Entry 1DLU (X-ray diffraction, 2.25 A resolution); this record covers chains A and B of the 4 polymer chains in the assembly.

# Chain A (and B)
Protein: Biosynthetic thiolase
From: Zoogloea ramigera
Notes: EC 2.3.1.9; chain B of this document is another copy of the same molecule, construct and numbering; everything in this record applies to it too
UniProtKB: P07097 (THIL_ZOORA); the construct has insertions or renumbered stretches relative to UniProt, so the offset changes along the chain: 4-10 = UniProt 4-10; 12-392 = UniProt 11-391
Chain sequence (389 residues; row label = number of the first residue in the row):
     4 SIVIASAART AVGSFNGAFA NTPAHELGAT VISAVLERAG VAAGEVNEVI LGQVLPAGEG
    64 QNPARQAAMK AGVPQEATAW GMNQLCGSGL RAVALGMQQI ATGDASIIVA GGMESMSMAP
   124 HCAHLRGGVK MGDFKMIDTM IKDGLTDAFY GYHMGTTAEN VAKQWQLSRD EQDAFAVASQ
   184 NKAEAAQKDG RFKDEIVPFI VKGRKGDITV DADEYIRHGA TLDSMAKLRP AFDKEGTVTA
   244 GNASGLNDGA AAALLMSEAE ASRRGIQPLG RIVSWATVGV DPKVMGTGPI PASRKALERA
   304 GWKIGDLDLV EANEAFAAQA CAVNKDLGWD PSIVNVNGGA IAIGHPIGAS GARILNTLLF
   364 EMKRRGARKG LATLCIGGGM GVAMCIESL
Differences from the reference sequence: insertion (11); conflict Arg129 (Ala128 in P07097)

# Interface between chain A and chain B
Pairs across the interface (151; chain A residue first):
  Phe18(A) - Arg129(B)
  Asn19(A) - Arg129(B)
  Asn24(A) - His127(B)
  Glu51(A) - Arg94(B)  salt bridge
  Glu51(A) - Thr280(B)
  Ala60(A) - Ala60(B)  hydrophobic
  Ala60(A) - Asp146(B)
  Gly61(A) - Lys145(B)
  Gly61(A) - Asp146(B)  hydrogen bond (backbone-side chain)
  Glu62(A) - Asp146(B)
  Gly63(A) - Lys145(B)
  Gly63(A) - Asp146(B)  hydrogen bond (backbone-side chain)
  Gln64(A) - Leu88(B)
  Gln64(A) - Lys145(B)  hydrogen bond (backbone-backbone)
  Gln64(A) - Asp146(B)
  Gln64(A) - Gly147(B)  hydrogen bond (side chain-backbone)
  Gln64(A) - Leu148(B)
  Gln64(A) - Thr149(B)
  Gln64(A) - Asp150(B)
  Gln64(A) - Met157(B)
  Gln64(A) - Gly380(B)
  Gln64(A) - Gly381(B)
  Asn65(A) - Asn86(B)
  Asn65(A) - Leu88(B)
  Asn65(A) - Met383(B)
  Arg68(A) - Phe152(B)
  Arg68(A) - Val283(B)  hydrogen bond (side chain-backbone)
  Arg68(A) - Gly381(B)  hydrogen bond (side chain-backbone)
  Arg68(A) - Gly382(B)  hydrogen bond (side chain-backbone)
  Gln69(A) - Ala151(B)
  Gln69(A) - Phe152(B)
  Met72(A) - Phe152(B)  hydrophobic
  Gln78(A) - Gly282(B)
  Gln78(A) - Val283(B)  hydrogen bond (backbone-backbone)
  Gln78(A) - Asp284(B)
  Glu79(A) - Val281(B)
  Glu79(A) - Gly282(B)  hydrogen bond (backbone-backbone)
  Ala80(A) - Gly282(B)
  Thr81(A) - Thr280(B)
  Thr81(A) - Val281(B)
  Thr81(A) - Gly282(B)
  Thr81(A) - Met383(B)
  Ala82(A) - Gln87(B)
  Ala82(A) - Met383(B)  hydrogen bond (backbone-side chain)
  Trp83(A) - Trp83(B)  hydrophobic
  Trp83(A) - Met85(B)  hydrophobic
  Trp83(A) - Asn86(B)
  Trp83(A) - Gln87(B)
  Trp83(A) - Arg94(B)
  Trp83(A) - Leu98(B)  hydrophobic
  Gly84(A) - Met85(B)
  Gly84(A) - Asn86(B)  hydrogen bond (backbone-backbone)
  Met85(A) - Trp83(B)  hydrophobic
  Met85(A) - Gly84(B)
  Met85(A) - Met85(B)  hydrophobic
  Asn86(A) - Asn65(B)
  Asn86(A) - Trp83(B)
  Asn86(A) - Gly84(B)  hydrogen bond (backbone-backbone)
  Gln87(A) - Thr81(B)
  Gln87(A) - Ala82(B)
  Gln87(A) - Trp83(B)
  Leu88(A) - Gln64(B)
  Leu88(A) - Asn65(B)
  Arg94(A) - Glu51(B)  salt bridge
  Arg94(A) - Trp83(B)
  Arg94(A) - Gln102(B)  hydrogen bond
  Leu98(A) - Trp83(B)  hydrophobic
  Leu98(A) - Gln102(B)
  Gln101(A) - Gln101(B)
  Gln101(A) - Gln102(B)  hydrogen bond
  Gln101(A) - Thr105(B)  hydrogen bond
  Gln101(A) - Asp107(B)  hydrogen bond
  Gln102(A) - Arg94(B)  hydrogen bond
  Gln102(A) - Leu98(B)
  Gln102(A) - Gln101(B)  hydrogen bond
  Gln102(A) - Trp278(B)
  Thr105(A) - Gln101(B)  hydrogen bond
  Thr105(A) - Thr105(B)
  Asp107(A) - Gln101(B)  hydrogen bond
  Asp107(A) - Trp278(B)  hydrogen bond
  Asp107(A) - Arg302(B)  salt bridge
  Met119(A) - Arg129(B)
  Ser120(A) - His127(B)  hydrogen bond (backbone-side chain)
  Ser120(A) - Arg129(B)  hydrogen bond (backbone-side chain)
  Met121(A) - His127(B)
  Ala122(A) - His127(B)
  Ala122(A) - Arg129(B)  hydrogen bond (backbone-side chain)
  Pro123(A) - Cys125(B)  hydrophobic
  Pro123(A) - Ala126(B)
  Pro123(A) - His127(B)
  His124(A) - His124(B)
  His124(A) - Cys125(B)
  His124(A) - Ala126(B)  hydrogen bond (backbone-backbone)
  Cys125(A) - Pro123(B)  hydrophobic
  Cys125(A) - His124(B)
  Cys125(A) - Cys125(B)  hydrophobic
  Ala126(A) - Pro123(B)
  Ala126(A) - His124(B)  hydrogen bond (backbone-backbone)
  His127(A) - Asn24(B)
  His127(A) - Ser120(B)  hydrogen bond (side chain-backbone)
  His127(A) - Met121(B)
  His127(A) - Ala122(B)
  His127(A) - Pro123(B)
  Leu128(A) - His124(B)
  Arg129(A) - Phe18(B)
  Arg129(A) - Asn19(B)
  Arg129(A) - Met119(B)
  Arg129(A) - Ser120(B)  hydrogen bond (side chain-backbone)
  Arg129(A) - Ala122(B)  hydrogen bond (side chain-backbone)
  Arg129(A) - Asp141(B)  salt bridge
  Arg129(A) - Met143(B)
  Met139(A) - Met139(B)  hydrophobic
  Asp141(A) - Arg129(B)  salt bridge
  Met143(A) - Arg129(B)
  Lys145(A) - Gly61(B)
  Lys145(A) - Gly63(B)
  Lys145(A) - Gln64(B)
  Asp146(A) - Ala60(B)
  Asp146(A) - Gly61(B)  hydrogen bond (side chain-backbone)
  Asp146(A) - Glu62(B)
  Asp146(A) - Gly63(B)  hydrogen bond (side chain-backbone)
  Asp146(A) - Gln64(B)
  Gly147(A) - Gln64(B)  hydrogen bond (backbone-side chain)
  Leu148(A) - Gln64(B)
  Thr149(A) - Gln64(B)
  Asp150(A) - Gln64(B)
  Ala151(A) - Gln69(B)
  Phe152(A) - Gln69(B)
  Phe152(A) - Met72(B)  hydrophobic
  Met157(A) - Gln64(B)
  Trp278(A) - Gln102(B)
  Trp278(A) - Asp107(B)  hydrogen bond
  Thr280(A) - Glu51(B)
  Thr280(A) - Thr81(B)
  Val281(A) - Thr81(B)
  Gly282(A) - Gln78(B)
  Gly282(A) - Glu79(B)  hydrogen bond (backbone-backbone)
  Gly282(A) - Ala80(B)
  Gly282(A) - Thr81(B)
  Val283(A) - Arg68(B)
  Val283(A) - Gln78(B)  hydrogen bond (backbone-backbone)
  Asp284(A) - Gln78(B)
  Pro285(A) - Gln78(B)
  Arg302(A) - Asp107(B)  salt bridge
  Gly380(A) - Gln64(B)
  Gly381(A) - Gln64(B)
  Gly381(A) - Arg68(B)  hydrogen bond (backbone-side chain)
  Gly382(A) - Arg68(B)  hydrogen bond (backbone-side chain)
  Met383(A) - Asn65(B)
  Met383(A) - Thr81(B)
  Met383(A) - Ala82(B)
Also at the interface, not in a pair above, chain A (68 interface residues in all): Ala23, Pro59, Ala104
Also at the interface, not in a pair above, chain B (69 interface residues in all): Ala23, Pro59, Ala104, Gly106, Leu128, Pro285

# In short
The interface between chain A and chain B involves 68 residues on one side and 69 on the other; the contacts
include 37 hydrogen bonds and 6 salt bridges. Among the polar pairs are Glu51(A)-Arg94(B), Asp107(A)-Arg302(B)
and Arg129(A)-Asp141(B).
Both chains are Biosynthetic thiolase (Zoogloea ramigera). Entry 1DLU (Unliganded biosynthetic thiolase from
zoogloea ramigera) was determined by X-ray diffraction, deposited together with 1DM3 and 1DLV.
